5R19 - chains A and B; structure by X-ray diffraction, 1.70 A resolution.

# Chain A
Protein: Pre-mRNA-splicing factor 8
Organism: Saccharomyces cerevisiae (strain ATCC 204508 / S288c)
Notes: fragment: yPrp8 RNaseH
UniProt: P33334 (PRP8_YEAST); residue numbers follow UniProt; this construct covers 1836-2090
Amino-acid sequence (258 residues; numbered 1833 to 2090; the number before each row is that of its first residue):
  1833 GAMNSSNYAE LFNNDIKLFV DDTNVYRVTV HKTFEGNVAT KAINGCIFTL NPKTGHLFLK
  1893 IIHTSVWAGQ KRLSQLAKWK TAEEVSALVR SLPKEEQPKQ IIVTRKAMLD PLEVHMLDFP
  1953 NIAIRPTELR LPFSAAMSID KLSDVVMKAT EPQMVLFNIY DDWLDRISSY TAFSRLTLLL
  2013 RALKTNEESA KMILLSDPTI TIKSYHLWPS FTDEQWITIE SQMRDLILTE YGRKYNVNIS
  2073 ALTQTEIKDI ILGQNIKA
Not modelled in the structure: 2070-2090
Differences from the reference sequence: expression tag (1833-1835)
UniProt features mapped onto this chain:
  - mutagenesis: Asp1853 (D1853A: Alters protein folding. Severely impaired growth. Strongly reduced growth at 35 degrees Celsius; when associated with A-1854; D1853N: Reduced growth at 30 degrees Celsius ...), Asp1854 (D1854A: Reduced growth at 30 degrees Celsius. Strongly reduced growth at 16 degrees Celsius. Strongly reduced growth at 35 degrees Celsius; when associated with A-1853 ...), Thr1855 (T1855A: Reduced growth at 30 degrees Celsius. Strongly reduced growth at 16 degrees Celsius), Thr1936 (T1936A: Reduced growth at 30 degrees Celsius. Strongly reduced growth at 16 degrees Celsius), Arg1937 (R1937K: Severely impaired growth. Reduced growth at 30 degrees Celsius. Strongly reduced growth at 16 degrees Celsius)

# Chain B
Protein: A1 cistron-splicing factor AAR2
Organism: Saccharomyces cerevisiae (strain ATCC 204508 / S288c)
Notes: fragment: GAMA - Aar2(1-152) - SSSSS - Aar2(171-317); engineered mutation(s): L153_D170delinsSSSSS
UniProt: P32357 (AAR2_YEAST); aligned to UniProt positions 1-317 over residues 1-317
Amino-acid sequence (308 residues; each row starts with the number of its first residue; note: 13 numbers in that range are skipped by the numbering (no residue carries them; nothing is unmodelled there); numbers below 1 keep their minus sign (Gly-3 is residue -3)):
    -3 GAMAMNTVPF TSAPIEVTIG IDQYSFNVKE NQPFHGIKDI PIGHVHVIHF QHADNSSMRY
    57 GYWFDCRMGN FYIQYDPKDG LYKMMEERDG AKFENIVHNF KERQMMVSYP KIDEDDTWYN
   117 LTEFVQMDKI RKIVRKDENQ FSYVDSSMTT VQENEL
   166 SSSSSDPAHS LNYTVINFKS REAIRPGHEM EDFLDKSYYL NTVMLQGIFK NSSNYFGELQ
   226 FAFLNAMFFG NYGSSLQWHA MIELICSSAT VPKHMLDKLD EILYYQIKTL PEQYSDILLN
   286 ERVWNICLYS SFQKNSLHNT EKIMENKYPE LL
Not modelled in the structure: -3 to 0, 166-169
Differences from the reference sequence: expression tag (-3 to 0); conflict Ser166 (Leu153 in P32357), Ser167 (Lys154 in P32357), Ser170 (Leu157 in P32357)
UniProt features mapped onto this chain:
  - region: Leu261 to Ile282 (Leucine-zipper)
  - modified residue: Ser253 (Phosphoserine), Thr274 (Phosphothreonine)

# Interface between chain A and chain B
Contacting residue pairs (16; chain A residue first):
  Gln1907(A) with Met195(B); Leu199(B)
  Leu1908(A) with Met195(B), hydrophobic
  Trp1911(A) with Glu194(B); Met195(B), hydrophobic; Phe198(B), hydrophobic
  Asp1942(A) with Lys184(B), salt bridge
  Glu1945(A) with Lys184(B), salt bridge
  Val1946(A) with Ile189(B), hydrophobic; Glu194(B); Phe198(B), hydrophobic
  His1947(A) with Glu194(B)
  Leu1949(A) with Lys184(B); Ser185(B); Arg186(B)
  Asp1950(A) with Arg186(B), salt bridge

# Overview
Chain A and chain B form an interface of 9 and 8 residues respectively; the contacts include 3 salt bridges.
Among the polar pairs are Asp1942(A)-Lys184(B), Glu1945(A)-Lys184(B) and Asp1950(A)-Arg186(B). From UniProt: 5
mutagenesis sites on chain A.
Here chain A is Pre-mRNA-splicing factor 8 and chain B is A1 cistron-splicing factor AAR2, both from
Saccharomyces cerevisiae (strain ATCC 204508 / S288c). Entry 5R19 (PanDDA analysis group deposition --
Auto-refined data of Aar2/RNaseH for ground state model 24, DMSO-free) was determined by X-ray diffraction,
deposited together with 5QY1, 5QY2, 5QY3, 5QY4, 5QY5, 5QY6 and 128 further entries.
